5JGH - chains A and F of the 6 polymer chains in the assembly; structure by X-ray diffraction, 2.60 A resolution.

== Chain A ==
Protein: ARS-binding factor 2, mitochondrial
From: Saccharomyces cerevisiae (strain ATCC 204508 / S288c)
UniProtKB: Q02486 (ABF2_YEAST); residues 27-183 here = UniProt positions 27-183
Amino-acid sequence (163 residues; each row starts with the number of its first residue):
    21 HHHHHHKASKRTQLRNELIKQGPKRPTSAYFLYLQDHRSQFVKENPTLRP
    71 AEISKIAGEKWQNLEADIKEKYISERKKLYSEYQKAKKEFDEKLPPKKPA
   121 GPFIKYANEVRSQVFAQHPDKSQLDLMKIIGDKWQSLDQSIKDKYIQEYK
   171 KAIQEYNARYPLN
Disordered / not traced: 21-26, 183
Construct notes: expression tag (21-26)

== Chain F ==
Molecule: 22-nt DNA strand
Sequence (22 nucleotides; row label = number of the first residue in the row):
     1 TTATATAATATAAAATAATAAA

== How chain A and chain F interact ==
Residue-residue contacts (16; chain A residue first):
  Lys44(A) with DA8(F), salt bridge to the phosphate
  Arg45(A) with DA5(F), base contact; DT6(F), hydrogen bond to the base; DA7(F), sugar contact
  Pro46(A) with DA7(F), sugar contact
  Thr47(A) with DA8(F), hydrogen bond to the base
  Ser48(A) with DA8(F), base contact
  Phe51(A) with DA8(F), stacking on the base; DT9(F), base contact
  Leu54(A) with DT9(F), base contact
  Gln55(A) with DT9(F), hydrogen bond to the sugar
  Arg58(A) with DT9(F), hydrogen bond to the base; DA10(F), base contact
  Arg69(A) with DA13(F), sugar contact
  Pro70(A) with DT11(F), base contact; DA12(F), sugar contact
Interface residues without a listed pair, chain A (12 interface residues in all): Ser74
Interface residues without a listed pair, chain F (10 interface residues in all): DA14

== Summary ==
12 residues of chain A face 10 of chain F across their interface; the contacts include 4 hydrogen bonds, 1
salt bridge and 1 aromatic stacking contact. Polar pairs include Arg45(A)-DT6(F), Thr47(A)-DA8(F) and
Arg58(A)-DT9(F).
Chain A is ARS-binding factor 2, mitochondrial (Saccharomyces cerevisiae (strain ATCC 204508 / S288c)) and
chain F is a 22-nt DNA strand; the structure, Crystal structure of the mitochondrial DNA packaging protein
Abf2p in complex with DNA at 2.6 Angstrom ..., was determined by X-ray diffraction, deposited together with
5JH0.
